5ANB - chains B and N of the 12 polymer chains in the assembly; structure by electron microscopy, 4.10 A resolution (low resolution: residue-level contacts below are approximate; hydrogen-bond / salt-bridge calls are withheld).

# Chain B
Name: 60S ribosomal protein L9
Source organism: Dictyostelium discoideum
UniProt: Q54XI5 (RL9_DICDI); numbering as in UniProt (aligned over 1-188)
Amino-acid sequence (188 residues; each row starts with the number of its first residue):
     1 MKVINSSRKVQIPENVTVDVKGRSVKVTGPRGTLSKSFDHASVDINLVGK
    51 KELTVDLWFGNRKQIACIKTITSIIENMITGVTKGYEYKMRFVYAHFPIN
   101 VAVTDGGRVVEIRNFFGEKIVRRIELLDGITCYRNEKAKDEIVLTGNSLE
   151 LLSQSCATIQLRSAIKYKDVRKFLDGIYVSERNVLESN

# Chain N
Molecule: 26S ribosomal RNA
Source organism: Dictyostelium discoideum
Sequence (3741 nucleotides; each row starts with the number of its first residue):
     1 UCCGCCUCACCUUUGUAAGAUUACCCGCUGAACUUAAGCAUAUCAGUAAG
    51 CGGAGGAAAAGAAACUAACUAGGAUUCCGUCAGUAACGGCGAGUGAAGAC
   101 GGAAUAGCCCAAGGUUCAAACCUGGAUCUCUUCGAGGUUAGGUGAUGUGA
   151 CCUAUGGACUGAUGGAGCCCGCUGUUGUGACUGCUAAUUCCGUUUGGAAU
   201 UUCGAGUCGUAGAAGGUGAUAACCCUGUUCGCAGUAUCACAACAGUUGGA
   251 CUUUGCCAUUAGCUCCACGAGUAGGAAUGUCUGAAAUUGCAUUCUGAAUG
   301 GGUGAUAAGAUUCAUCCAAGGCUAAAUAUAUGUUAGGAGAUCGAUAGCAU
   351 ACAAGUACCGUGAGGGAAAGGUGAAAAGAACUUUGAAAAAAGGUUUAAAA
   401 GUAUUUGACACCGUUUAUGUGGAAGCGUUUACUUGGACCCCGAUUAAUGA
   451 CGUCGGUUUAGCUCUAAUUCUUAGGUGGCCAAAGUAGAGUGUUACGUGCU
   501 GAUCAAAAGGUAACGGACAUUUGAUUCAUUGGUUAUCGACGAGGAAGGUA
   551 CUCUAAAUCGGCCAGUUACUAACGGGUGAGAUCUGAUGUUUAUAAAAUGG
   601 GGGAUGAGGCUUAUCGGCUUGCUGGUGGCUCGCUCUCAAUAAUGGAUAUU
   651 GGGUUUCAUCAAGAGUGCAAAAUGGUGGCAAUUCACUAUUAGUGGUUAUU
   701 AAUUUUGUUUGCGUGGCUUGGCCUUGUCUACAGGUUAUCUUCGGAUGGCU
   751 UGUAGCUUUGUUGAACGCGUGGGCUUAAUGUUGUGAUUCUAGUAGCGUUA
   801 CCAUAUCGUUAGAGUGGGUUCAAUAAAUGUCCCGUCUUGAAACACGGAUC
   851 AAGGAGGCCGUUUUGUGUGCGAGUGUAAGAGUAAUUAAAACUCUGACGCG
   901 UAUUGAAAGAAAGAAUACUCCAAAAGAUCGUAACUACGGUUACCUUCUGU
   951 AAGGAGUGCCCGAAUCAUGAGAACUCUGUUUCGAAAGGAUUUGCGGUUGA
  1001 GCACCUAGAAUGGGACCCGAAAGGUUGUGAACUAUGCCUGAGGAAGGCGA
  1051 AGUCAGGGGAAACUCUGAUGGAGGCUUGUCGCAAUGCUGACGUGCAAAUC
  1101 GCUUGUCUAACUUGGGUAUAGGGGCGAAAGACUAAUCGAACAACCUAGUA
  1151 GCUGGUUCCUUCCGAAGUUUCCCUCAGGAUAGCUGGAGCAGUAUUCUAGU
  1201 UCCAUCUUGUAAAGACAAUGAUUAGCAGUUUCGGGGGCGUAAUGCUCUCA
  1251 GCUGAUUCUCAAACUCUGAACGGGUGGGUAUCAUUUUAAUUCACUUAAUU
  1301 GGAUUUUAAAAUUAAAUUGCACAUGUGCAAUGAAAAAUAGGAGCUCUUAG
  1351 UGGGCCAUUUUUGGUAAGCAGAACUGGCGAUGUGGGUUGAACCAAAUAUU
  1401 GGGAUAAGACGUCUAACAUUCACUAAUAGAUACCACAAAAGGUGUUAGUU
  1451 CAUUAAGACAGCAGGACGGUGGCCAUGGAAGUCGGUAUCCGCUAAGGAGU
  1501 GUGUAACAACUCACCUGCCAAAUGGACUAGCCCUGAAAAUGGAUGACGCU
  1551 AGCAGUGGAUGGUCGAUGCCCAAUCGUUAAAAGAAGUGAUAAUACUUUUA
  1601 ACGUGUAGGAAGGCGUGAAGGUAACGUAGAAGCUUGAAUGUGAAUUCGAG
  1651 UGGAGUUGUCUUUAGUGCAGAUCUUGAUGGUAGUAGCAAAUAUUCAAAAG
  1701 AAUUUACUUUGAAGGCCGAAGUGGGGAAGGGUUCCAUAACAAUGGAAUUC
  1751 ACUUAUGGGUGAGUCGAUCCUAAGGUUUGGGUUAACUCUCUCUAAUAAGG
  1801 UUACUAGGUCAUUGGAUCGAAAGUGAAGGUGGCUUUAACACUAGUGACUU
  1851 UAUAGGCCGAAAGGGAAGCGGGUUAAAAUUCCUGCACCAUCGAAUGGGAU
  1901 AUUAGGGUAACCGAUCGUAAUCCGGGACAUCAAUUGGCGGUCGAGGAAGA
  1951 GUUAUCUUUUCUUGUUAACAUUGUCUUGGGGUCCUCCGAAUCAGGUCAAC
  2001 UGGAGACGAGGAUUCAUCGCACAAUGGAAGAGCACAGUCCUUUGGAUUGG
  2051 GUCUCGCAUCCGCUAAAUGGUCCUUGAAAACCGGAUUAUGGUAUUUAAUC
  2101 CUAUUUGGUGUUCGUACCAAUAACCACAUCAGGUCUCCAAGGUGAAUAGC
  2151 CUCUGGUCAAAUGUAUUAAUGUAGAUAAGGGAAGUCGGCAAAACCGAUCU
  2201 GUAACUUCGGGAUAAGGAUUGGCUCUAAAGGCUGGUGGAGUGGACAUAUU
  2251 GGAGUUUGCUAUUUGUUUUUUACUUUUAGGAUGGGCAACUGUUUUGAAGG
  2301 UUUAAGAUGGGUGGUAAUUCUUUCCAAUGUGAGGGCUUGCUCGUUCUGCU
  2351 UUACGAUUAACAGCUAAUUUAGAACUGUGACGAUCACCGGGAAUCCAACU
  2401 GUUUAAUUAAAACAAAGCAUUGCGAUAAGCUUAAAAGCUUUUGACGCAAU
  2451 GUGAUUUCUGCCCAGUGCUCUGAAUGUCAAAGUGAAGAGAUUCAACCUAG
  2501 CACGGGUAAACGGCGGGAGUAACUAUGACUCUCUUAAGGUAGCCAAAUGC
  2551 CUCGUCAUCUAAUUAGUGACGCGCAUGAAUGGAUCAAUGAGAUUCCCACU
  2601 GUCCCUAACUACUAUACAGCGAAACCACUGCAAGGGGAACGGGCCUUGCA
  2651 AAAACAGCGGGGAAAGAAGACCCUGUUGAGCUUGACUCUAGUCUGAUAUU
  2701 GCAUAGUGACCUAAAAGGUGUAGAAUAGGUGGGAGGGGCAACCCGACGGU
  2751 GAAAUACCACCCCUUUUGGCGUUACUUUGCUAACUUGGAAUAACAGUACC
  2801 UCAUAAUUCAUUUUAUGAUGGUUUUGGUGAAUAAGCGGAUCAACCACGGG
  2851 UGAAAUCUGUGCAAAUUGGGCAACUGAUUUGUAUAGCAAAGUAGUCCCUC
  2901 UGGUCCCGUAUUAUGUCGACCAAGAACAGUUUCAGGUGGGGAGUUUGGCU
  2951 GGGGCGGCACAUUUGUUAAAAGAUAACGCAAGUGUCCAAAGGCAGGCUCA
  3001 GUGAGAACAGAAAUCUCACGUAGAGUAAAAGGGCAAAAGCCUGCUUGAUU
  3051 CUGAUUUUCAGUACUAAUCGGAACUGGGAAACCAGGGCCUAUCGAUCCUU
  3101 UAUGUGCUUAAAUCUUAACCCUAGAGGUGUCAGAAAAGUUACCACAGGGA
  3151 UAACUGGCUUGUGGCAGCCAAGCGCUCAUAGCGACGCUGCUUUUUGAUCC
  3201 UUCGAUGUCGGCUCUUCUUAUCAUUGUGAAGCAGAAUUCACAAAGUGUUG
  3251 GAUUGUUCACCCACUAACAAGGAACGUGAGCUGGGUUUAGACCGUCGUGA
  3301 GACAGGUUAGUUUUACCCUACUGUUGUCAAUUGUUUGCGUAAUAGUAGCA
  3351 UGAUUUAGUACGAGAGGAACUGUCAUGCCGGAUCACUGGUCUGUAGGUUU
  3401 AUUUGACAAAAUAGUGACCUGCCGCUACCAUCCGUUGGAUAAUGGCUGAA
  3451 CGCCUCUAAGUCAGAAUCCAUUCUAGAAACGCAAACCAAAUGCUUUAGAG
  3501 UGUGAAUGUUGUAGGUAACAUUAGGUUGUUGGUGGGGGACCACUUUCAAC
  3551 UUUAAACCAUAUGAUUAAUCGCUGUUACACUGCAGUUUCCUUCCGGUUAU
  3601 UGUGGUGGGUGGCUAAAUUCUAAUUUAUAUCCUCGUUCCGCUCAACUCUU
  3651 CGAUUGUAGACGACUAUCAAAUGAACUAGGUGCUGUAAGCUUCCGAGUAG
  3701 CGUUCAGUUACGAGGGGUUGAGGCUUUUCCAUUAGUUCUUU
Unresolved in the structure: 1-1220, 1271-1355, 1603-2391, 2701-2924, 3481-3741
Sequence notes: conflict C3119 (G in FR733594.)

# Chain B / chain N interface
Pairs across the interface - 71 pairs, chain B then chain N:
  Met-1(B) / A1422(N)
  Met-1(B) / C1423(N)
  Met-1(B) / U1446(N)
  Met-1(B) / A1447(N)
  Lys-2(B) / C1423(N)
  His-40(B) / A3459(N)
  His-40(B) / G3460(N)
  Asn-61(B) / U1446(N)
  Arg-62(B) / U1445(N)
  Arg-62(B) / U1446(N)
  Arg-62(B) / A3450(N)
  Arg-62(B) / C3451(N)
  Lys-63(B) / A3458(N)
  Ala-66(B) / A3449(N)
  Ala-66(B) / A3450(N)
  Cys-67(B) / A3459(N)
  Lys-69(B) / A3449(N)
  Lys-69(B) / A3450(N)
  Thr-70(B) / G3448(N)
  Thr-70(B) / A3449(N)
  Thr-70(B) / A3458(N)
  Ser-73(B) / G3448(N)
  Ser-73(B) / A3449(N)
  Ile-74(B) / U3447(N)
  Ile-74(B) / G3448(N)
  Asn-77(B) / U3447(N)
  Asn-77(B) / G3448(N)
  Tyr-88(B) / U3447(N)
  Tyr-94(B) / A3360(N)
  His-96(B) / C3361(N)
  Phe-116(B) / A3360(N)
  Phe-116(B) / A3368(N)
  Phe-116(B) / A3369(N)
  Gly-117(B) / U3356(N)
  Gly-117(B) / A3369(N)
  Glu-118(B) / A3369(N)
  Glu-118(B) / C3370(N)
  Lys-119(B) / U3356(N)
  Lys-119(B) / A3357(N)
  Lys-119(B) / C3370(N)
  Ile-120(B) / C3370(N)
  Ile-120(B) / U3371(N)
  Leu-149(B) / U3447(N)
  Glu-150(B) / C3446(N)
  Glu-150(B) / U3447(N)
  Glu-150(B) / G3460(N)
  Ser-153(B) / C3446(N)
  Ser-153(B) / U3447(N)
  Gln-154(B) / G3445(N)
  Gln-154(B) / C3446(N)
  Gln-154(B) / U3461(N)
  Gln-154(B) / C3462(N)
  Ala-157(B) / G3445(N)
  Ala-157(B) / C3446(N)
  Thr-158(B) / C3462(N)
  Leu-161(B) / G3444(N)
  Leu-161(B) / A3463(N)
  Lys-166(B) / U3227(N)
  Tyr-167(B) / G3226(N)
  Lys-168(B) / G3234(N)
  Lys-168(B) / A3235(N)
  Lys-168(B) / A3236(N)
  Asp-169(B) / C3232(N)
  Asp-169(B) / A3233(N)
  Asp-169(B) / G3234(N)
  Val-170(B) / C3232(N)
  Arg-171(B) / A3230(N)
  Arg-171(B) / C3232(N)
  Lys-172(B) / A3233(N)
  Lys-172(B) / G3234(N)
  Arg-182(B) / U3447(N)
Also at the interface, not in a pair above, chain N (40 interface residues in all): A1425, G3228, A3229, G3231, C3453

# Overview
The interface between chain B and chain N involves 36 residues on one side and 40 on the other.
Here chain B is 60S ribosomal protein L9 and chain N is 26S ribosomal RNA, both from Dictyostelium discoideum.
Entry 5ANB (Mechanism of eIF6 release from the nascent 60S ribosomal subunit) was determined by electron
microscopy (same publication as 6QKL, 5AN9 and 5ANC).
